2DFP - chain A; structure by X-ray diffraction, 2.30 A resolution.

[Chain A]
Protein: Protein (acetylcholinesterase)
Source organism: Torpedo californica
Notes: EC 3.1.1.7
UniProtKB: P04058 (ACES_TORCA); residues 2-535 here correspond to UniProt positions 23-556 (UniProt number = residue number + 21)
Chain sequence (534 residues; each row starts with the number of its first residue):
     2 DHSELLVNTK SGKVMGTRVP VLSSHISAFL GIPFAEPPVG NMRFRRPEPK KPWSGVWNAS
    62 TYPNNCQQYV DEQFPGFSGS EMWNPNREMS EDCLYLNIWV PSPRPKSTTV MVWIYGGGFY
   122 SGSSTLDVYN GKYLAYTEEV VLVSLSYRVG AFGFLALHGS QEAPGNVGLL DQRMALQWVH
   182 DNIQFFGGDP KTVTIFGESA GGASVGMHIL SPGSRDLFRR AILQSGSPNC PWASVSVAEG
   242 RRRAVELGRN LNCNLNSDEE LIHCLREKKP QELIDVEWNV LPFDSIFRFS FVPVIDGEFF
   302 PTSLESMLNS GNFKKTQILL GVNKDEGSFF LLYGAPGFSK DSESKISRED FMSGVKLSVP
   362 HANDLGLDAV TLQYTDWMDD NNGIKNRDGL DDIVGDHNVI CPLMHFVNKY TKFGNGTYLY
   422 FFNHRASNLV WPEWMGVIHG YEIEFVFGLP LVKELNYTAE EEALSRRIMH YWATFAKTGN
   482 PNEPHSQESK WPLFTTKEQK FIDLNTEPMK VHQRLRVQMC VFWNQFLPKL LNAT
Modified / non-standard residues: S200 (monoisopropylphosphorylserine; MIS)
Swiss-Prot annotation at these positions:
  - active site (Charge relay system): E327, H440
  - glycosylation (N-linked (GlcNAc...) asparagine): N59, N416, N457, N533
Disulfide bonds: C67-C94, C254-C265, C402-C521
Covalently attached groups: N-acetylglucosamine (NAG) linked to N59, N416, N457

[In short]
N-acetylglucosamine is covalently linked to N59, N416 and N457. Curated annotation (UniProt) lists active-site
residues E327 and H440.
Chain A is Protein (acetylcholinesterase) (Torpedo californica); the structure, X-ray structure of aged
di-isopropyl-phosphoro-fluoridate (dfp) bound to acetylcholinesterase, was determined by X-ray diffraction
(same publication as 1CFJ and 1SOM).
